Entry 2FMP (X-ray diffraction, 1.65 A resolution); this record covers chains T and A of the 4 polymer chains in the assembly.

# Chain T
Molecule: 16-nt DNA strand
Sequence (16 nucleotides; numbered 1 to 16; the number before each row is that of its first residue):
     1 CCGACGGCGC ATCAGC

# Chain A
Name: DNA polymerase beta
Organism: Homo sapiens
Notes: EC 2.7.7.7, 4.2.99.-
UniProtKB: P06746 (DPOLB_HUMAN); residues 2-335 here correspond to UniProt positions 1-334 (UniProt number = residue number - 1)
Sequence (335 residues; row label = number of the first residue in the row):
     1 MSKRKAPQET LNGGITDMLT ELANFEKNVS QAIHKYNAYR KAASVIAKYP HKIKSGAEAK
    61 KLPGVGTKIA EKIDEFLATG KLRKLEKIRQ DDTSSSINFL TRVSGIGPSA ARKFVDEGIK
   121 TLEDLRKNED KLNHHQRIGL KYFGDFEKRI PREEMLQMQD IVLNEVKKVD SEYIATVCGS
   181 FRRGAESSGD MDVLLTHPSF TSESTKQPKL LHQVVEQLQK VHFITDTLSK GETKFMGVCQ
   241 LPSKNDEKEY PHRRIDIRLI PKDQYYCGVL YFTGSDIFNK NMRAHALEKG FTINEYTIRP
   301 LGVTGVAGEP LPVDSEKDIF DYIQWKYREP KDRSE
Not modelled in the structure: 1-9
Sequence notes: initiating methionine (1)
Bound ions: Na+ site 1: Lys60, Leu62, Val65 (shared with 1 residue of chain D); Na+ site 2: Thr101, Val103, Ile106 (shared with 1 residue of chain P); Na+ site 3 near Arg126 (its only coordinating residue here); Na+ site 4: Asp190, Asp192, Asp256 (together with 2',3'-dideoxycytidine 5'-triphosphate); Mg2+: Asp190, Asp192 (together with 2',3'-dideoxycytidine 5'-triphosphate)
Small-molecule neighbours: 2',3'-dideoxycytidine 5'-triphosphate (DCT): Arg149, Gly179, Ser180, Arg183, Ser188, Gly189, Asp190, Asp192, Tyr271, Phe272, Thr273, Gly274, Ser275, Asp276, Asn279
UniProt features mapped onto this chain:
  - binding site (K(+)): Lys61
  - binding site (Na(+)): Lys61
What the authors report for this chain:
  - Na+ coordination: Asp190, Asp192, Asp256
  - Mg2+ coordination: Asp190, Asp192
  - mutagenesis - D256A: abolished catalytic activity (citing earlier work)

# Interface between chain T and chain A
Contacting residue pairs - 26 pairs, chain T then chain A:
  DC5(T) with His34(A), stacking on the base
  DG6(T) with Asn279(A), base contact; Lys280(A), salt bridge to the phosphate; Arg283(A), hydrogen bond to the base; Leu287(A), phosphate contact
  DG7(T) with Tyr271(A), base contact; Arg283(A), hydrogen bond to the sugar; Leu287(A), phosphate contact; Thr292(A), hydrogen bond to the phosphate; Ile293(A), sugar contact; Asn294(A), phosphate contact
  DC8(T) with Asn294(A), hydrogen bond to the phosphate; Glu295(A), sugar contact
  DG9(T) with Thr233(A), hydrogen bond to the phosphate; Lys234(A), phosphate contact; Arg258(A), sugar contact; Tyr296(A), hydrogen bond to the phosphate
  DC10(T) with Ser229(A), phosphate contact; Lys230(A), hydrogen bond to the phosphate; Gly231(A), phosphate contact; Glu232(A), hydrogen bond to the phosphate; Thr233(A), hydrogen bond to the phosphate; Lys234(A), hydrogen bond to the phosphate
  DA11(T) with Ser229(A), phosphate contact; Lys230(A), hydrogen bond to the phosphate
  DT12(T) with Asn133(A), phosphate contact
Interface residues without a listed pair, chain A (23 interface residues in all): His134, Leu228, Ala284, Arg299

# Overview
8 residues of chain T face 23 of chain A across their interface; the contacts include 11 hydrogen bonds, 1
salt bridge and 1 aromatic stacking contact. Polar pairs include DG6(T)-Arg283(A), DG7(T)-Arg283(A) and
DG7(T)-Thr292(A). The paper reports that D256A of chain A abolishes catalytic activity; Na+ coordination by
Asp190(A), Asp192(A) and Asp256(A).
Here chain T is a 16-nt DNA strand and chain A is DNA polymerase beta (Homo sapiens). Entry 2FMP (DNA
Polymerase beta with a terminated gapped DNA substrate and ddCTP with sodium in the catalytic ...) was
determined by X-ray diffraction together with 2FMQ and 2FMS from the same study.
